PDB entry 6C0L | X-ray diffraction, 1.95 A resolution | chains A and B

== Chain A ==
Name: Reverse transcriptase/ribonuclease H
From: Human immunodeficiency virus type 1 group M subtype B
Notes: EC 2.7.7.49
UniProt: P03366 (POL_HV1B1); residues 1-555 here correspond to UniProt positions 600-1154 (UniProt number = residue number + 599)
Amino-acid sequence (557 residues; numbered -1 to 555; the number before each row is that of its first residue; numbers below 1 keep their minus sign (Met-1 is residue -1)):
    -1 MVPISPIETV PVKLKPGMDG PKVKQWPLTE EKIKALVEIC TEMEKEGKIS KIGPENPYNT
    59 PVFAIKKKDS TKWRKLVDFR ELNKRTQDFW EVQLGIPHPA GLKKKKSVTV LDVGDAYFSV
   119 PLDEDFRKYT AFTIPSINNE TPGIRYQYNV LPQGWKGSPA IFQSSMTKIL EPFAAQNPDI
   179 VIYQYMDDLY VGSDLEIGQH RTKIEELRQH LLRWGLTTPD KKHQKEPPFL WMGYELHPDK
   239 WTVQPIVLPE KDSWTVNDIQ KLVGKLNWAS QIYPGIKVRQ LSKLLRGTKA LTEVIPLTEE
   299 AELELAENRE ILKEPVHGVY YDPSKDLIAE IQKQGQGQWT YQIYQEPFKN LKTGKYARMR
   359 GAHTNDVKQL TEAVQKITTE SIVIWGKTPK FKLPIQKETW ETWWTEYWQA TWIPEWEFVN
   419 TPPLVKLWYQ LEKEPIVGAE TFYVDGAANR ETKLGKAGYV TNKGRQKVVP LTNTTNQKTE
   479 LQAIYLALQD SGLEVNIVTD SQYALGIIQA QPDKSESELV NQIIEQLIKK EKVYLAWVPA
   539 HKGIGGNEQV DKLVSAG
Unresolved in the structure: 555
Construct notes: initiating methionine (-1); expression tag (0); engineered mutation Ala172 (Lys771 in P03366), Ala173 (Lys772 in P03366), Ser280 (Cys879 in P03366)
Ion coordination: Mg2+: Asp443, Asp549
Small-molecule neighbours: K5A (4-[(4-{[4-(4-cyano-2,6-dimethylphenoxy)thieno[3,2-d]pyrimidin-2-yl]amino}piperidin-1-yl)methyl]benzene-1-sulfonamide): Pro95, Leu100, Lys101, Lys102, Lys103, Lys104, Ser105, Val106, Val179, Ile180, Tyr181, Tyr188, Val189, Phe227, Trp229, Leu234, His235, Pro236, Tyr318
What the authors report for this chain:
  - mutagenesis - K103N/Y181I (1805-fold), Y188L: decreased binding to RPV
  - disease-associated variants - P225H, P236L: unchanged binding to RPV

== Chain B ==
Name: Reverse transcriptase p51 subunit
From: Human immunodeficiency virus type 1 group M subtype B
Notes: EC 2.7.7.49
UniProt: P03366 (POL_HV1B1); residues 1-428 here correspond to UniProt positions 600-1027 (UniProt number = residue number + 599)
Amino-acid sequence (428 residues; numbered 1 to 428; the number before each row is that of its first residue):
     1 PISPIETVPV KLKPGMDGPK VKQWPLTEEK IKALVEICTE MEKEGKISKI GPENPYNTPV
    61 FAIKKKDSTK WRKLVDFREL NKRTQDFWEV QLGIPHPAGL KKKKSVTVLD VGDAYFSVPL
   121 DEDFRKYTAF TIPSINNKTP GIRYQYNVLP QGWKGSPAIF QSSMTKILEP FKKQNPDIVI
   181 YQYMDDLYVG SDLEIGQHRT KIEELRQHLL RWGLTTPDKK HQKEPPFLWM GYELHPDKWT
   241 VQPIVLPEKD SWTVNDIQKL VGKLNWASQI YPGIKVRQLS KLLRGTKALT EVIPLTEEAE
   301 LELAENREIL KEPVHGVYYD PSKDLIAEIQ KQGQGQWTYQ IYQEPFKNLK TGKYARMRGA
   361 HTNDVKQLTE AVQKITTESI VIWGKTPKFK LPIQKETWET WWTEYWQATW IPEWEFVNTP
   421 PLVKLWYQ
Unresolved in the structure: 1-3, 214-224
Construct notes: engineered mutation Lys138 (Glu737 in P03366), Ser280 (Cys879 in P03366)

== Interface between chain A and chain B ==
Residue-residue contacts (112):
  Val8(A) with Pro52(B); Glu53(B)
  Pro9(A) with Glu53(B)
  Gln85(A) with Glu53(B), hydrogen bond (side chain-backbone)
  Asp86(A) with Lys20(B), salt bridge; Pro55(B)
  Phe87(A) with Pro52(B); Pro55(B)
  Trp88(A) with Pro52(B), hydrogen bond (backbone-backbone); Asn54(B); Pro55(B); Tyr56(B); Asn57(B); Thr131(B); Arg143(B)
  Gly93(A) with Asn137(B)
  Ile94(A) with Asn137(B)
  Pro95(A) with Asn136(B); Asn137(B)
  His96(A) with Asn136(B), hydrogen bond (backbone-side chain)
  Gly99(A) with Asn136(B)
  Leu100(A) with Asn136(B)
  Ser162(A) with Pro52(B)
  Thr165(A) with Pro140(B)
  Tyr181(A) with Lys138(B)
  Met357(A) with Gln394(B)
  Glu370(A) with Gln394(B), hydrogen bond
  Gln373(A) with Thr397(B); Thr400(B); Trp401(B), hydrogen bond
  Thr376(A) with Thr400(B); Trp401(B)
  Thr377(A) with Thr400(B)
  Ile380(A) with Pro25(B), hydrophobic; Leu26(B); Thr27(B)
  Val381(A) with Pro25(B), hydrophobic; Ile135(B); Asn136(B), hydrogen bond (backbone-backbone)
  Ile382(A) with Ile135(B); Asn136(B)
  Trp383(A) with Ile135(B)
  Gly384(A) with Thr27(B); Glu28(B), hydrogen bond (backbone-backbone); Ile135(B)
  Trp402(A) with Lys331(B), hydrogen bond (backbone-side chain); His361(B); Thr362(B); Asp364(B)
  Tyr405(A) with Lys331(B), hydrogen bond (backbone-side chain)
  Trp406(A) with Lys331(B); Val417(B); Asn418(B); Thr419(B); Pro420(B); Pro421(B)
  Gln407(A) with Lys331(B), hydrogen bond (backbone-side chain); Asp364(B); Pro392(B); Ile393(B); Gln394(B), hydrogen bond; Val417(B), hydrogen bond (side chain-backbone)
  Ala408(A) with Lys331(B); Asp364(B); Leu368(B), hydrophobic; Pro392(B), hydrogen bond (backbone-backbone); Ile393(B)
  Thr409(A) with Asp364(B), hydrogen bond (backbone-side chain); Val365(B)
  Trp410(A) with Thr362(B), hydrogen bond (side chain-backbone); Asn363(B); Val365(B), hydrophobic; Trp401(B); Tyr405(B)
  Pro412(A) with Trp401(B), hydrophobic
  Pro433(A) with Asn255(B); Leu289(B), hydrophobic; Thr290(B)
  Val435(A) with Thr290(B)
  Thr439(A) with Lys287(B); Ala288(B); Leu289(B), hydrogen bond (side chain-backbone)
  Tyr441(A) with Val254(B); Gln258(B), hydrogen bond; Thr286(B); Lys287(B), hydrogen bond (side chain-backbone)
  Val458(A) with Thr286(B)
  Thr459(A) with Thr286(B), hydrogen bond (backbone-side chain)
  Asn460(A) with Thr286(B); Lys287(B); Ala288(B)
  Asn494(A) with Leu289(B)
  Val496(A) with Gln258(B); Leu289(B), hydrophobic
  Gly504(A) with Pro420(B)
  Gln507(A) with Pro420(B); Leu422(B)
  Tyr532(A) with Asn255(B), hydrogen bond; Leu289(B), hydrophobic
  Trp535(A) with Leu422(B), hydrophobic; Trp426(B), hydrophobic
  Val536(A) with Gln258(B)
  Pro537(A) with Gly262(B); Asn265(B)
  Lys540(A) with Asn265(B); Ser280(B), hydrogen bond (backbone-side chain)
  Gly541(A) with Ser280(B)
  Ile542(A) with Leu283(B)
  Gly543(A) with Leu283(B), hydrogen bond (backbone-backbone); Gly285(B)
  Gly544(A) with Gly285(B), hydrogen bond (backbone-backbone); Thr286(B)
Also at the interface, not in a pair above, chain A (66 interface residues in all): Val90, Ala158, Ile159, Glu169, Thr369, Thr386, Thr403, Ile434, Gln500, Leu503, Ala508, Ala534, Gln547
Also at the interface, not in a pair above, chain B (59 interface residues in all): Lys49, Lys259, Val261, Val276, Arg284, Trp337, Glu396

== In short ==
66 residues of chain A face 59 of chain B across their interface; the contacts include 23 hydrogen bonds and 1
salt bridge. Polar pairs include Asp86(A)-Lys20(B), Gln85(A)-Glu53(B) and His96(A)-Asn136(B). From the paper:
K103N/Y181I and Y188L of chain A reduce binding to RPV; P225H and P236L of chain A leave binding to RPV
unchanged.
Here chain A is Reverse transcriptase/ribonuclease H and chain B is Reverse transcriptase p51 subunit, both
from Human immunodeficiency virus type 1 group M subtype B. Entry 6C0L (Crystal structure of HIV-1 E138K
mutant reverse transcriptase in complex with non-nucleoside inhibitor K-5a2) was determined by X-ray
diffraction together with 6C0J, 6C0K, 6C0N, 6C0O, 6C0P, 6C0R and 4 further entries from the same study.
